7N28 - chains A and M of the 14 polymer chains in the assembly; structure by electron microscopy, 4.20 A resolution (low resolution: residue-level contacts below are approximate; hydrogen-bond / salt-bridge calls are withheld).

Chain A:
Protein: Envelope glycoprotein gp120
Source organism: Human immunodeficiency virus 1
UniProtKB: I6NF57 (I6NF57_9HIV1); the construct lacks a stretch of the UniProt sequence and is renumbered around it, so the offset changes along the chain: 31-136 = UniProt 30-135; 137-188 = UniProt 137-188; 190-309 = UniProt 189-308; 312-321 = UniProt 309-318; 5 more segments
Sequence (478 residues; numbered 31 to 513 plus 5 insertion-coded residues; 10 numbers in that range are skipped by the numbering (no residue carries them; nothing is unmodelled there); the number before each row is that of its first residue; a row labelled like 459A-459B holds insertion residues (459A, then the next letters in order)):
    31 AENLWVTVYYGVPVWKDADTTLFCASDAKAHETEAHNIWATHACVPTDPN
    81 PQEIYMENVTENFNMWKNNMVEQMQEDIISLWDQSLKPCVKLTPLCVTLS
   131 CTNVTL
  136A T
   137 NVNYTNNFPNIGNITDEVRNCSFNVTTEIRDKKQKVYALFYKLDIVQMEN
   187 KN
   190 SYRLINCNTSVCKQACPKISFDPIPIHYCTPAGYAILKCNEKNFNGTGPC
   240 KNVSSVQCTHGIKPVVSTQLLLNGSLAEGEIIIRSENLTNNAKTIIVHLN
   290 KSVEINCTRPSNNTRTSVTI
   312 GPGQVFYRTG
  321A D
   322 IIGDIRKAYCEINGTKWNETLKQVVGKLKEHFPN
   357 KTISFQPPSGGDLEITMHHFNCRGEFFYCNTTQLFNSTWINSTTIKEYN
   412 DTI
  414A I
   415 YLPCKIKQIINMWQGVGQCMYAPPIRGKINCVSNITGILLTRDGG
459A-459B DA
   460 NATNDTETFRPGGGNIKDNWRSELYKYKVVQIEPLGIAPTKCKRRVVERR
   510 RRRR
Not modelled in the structure: 508-513
Construct notes: conflict Ala-31 (Ser30 in I6NF57), Glu-32 (Asp31 in I6NF57), Pro-124 (His123 in I6NF57), Leu-179 (Thr in I6NF57), Cys-201 (Ile200 in I6NF57), Thr-358 (Lys355 in I6NF57), Thr-400 (Gly397 in I6NF57), Cys-433 (Ala425 in I6NF57), Cys-501 (Ala495 in I6NF57), Arg-509 (Glu503 in I6NF57), Arg-510 (Lys504 in I6NF57); expression tag (512-513)
Cystine bridges: Cys-54/Cys-74, Cys-119/Cys-205, Cys-126/Cys-196, Cys-131/Cys-157, Cys-201/Cys-433, Cys-218/Cys-247, Cys-228/Cys-239, Cys-296/Cys-331, Cys-378/Cys-445, Cys-385/Cys-418
Covalently attached groups: N-acetylglucosamine (NAG) linked to Asn-88, Asn-133, Asn-149, Asn-156, Asn-160, Asn-197, Asn-234, Asn-241, Asn-289, Asn-295, Asn-301, Asn-334, Asn-339, Asn-355, Asn-386, Asn-392, Asn-405, Asn-448; glycan linked to Asn-262, Asn-276
Reported in the primary citation:
  - mutagenesis - N160A, T162A: abolished binding to CAP45
  - mutagenesis - R166A, K169E: decreased binding to CAP45
  - mutagenesis - I165L, K171R: decreased binding to 1157ipd3N4

Chain M:
Protein: Envelope glycoprotein gp41
Source organism: Human immunodeficiency virus 1
UniProtKB: I6NF57 (I6NF57_9HIV1); residues 512-664 here correspond to UniProt positions 506-658 (UniProt number = residue number - 6)
Sequence (170 residues; each row starts with the number of its first residue):
   512 AVGIGAMIFGFLGAAGSTMGAASNTLTVQARQLLSGIVQQQSNLPRAPEA
   562 QQHLLQLTVWGIKQLQARVLAVERYLEVQKFLGLWGCSGKIICCTAVPWN
   612 STWSNKSFEQIWNNMTWIEWEREISNYTSQIYDILTESQFQQDINEVDLL
   662 ELDGSAPTKAKRRVVQREKR
Not modelled in the structure: 512-518, 557-563, 662-681
Construct notes: conflict Asn-535 (Ile529 in I6NF57), Pro-556 (Leu550 in I6NF57), Pro-559 (Ile553 in I6NF57), Glu-588 (Lys582 in I6NF57), Val-589 (Asp583 in I6NF57), Cys-605 (Thr599 in I6NF57), Phe-651 (Asn645 in I6NF57), Ile-655 (Arg649 in I6NF57), Val-658 (Lys652 in I6NF57); expression tag (665-681)
Cystine bridges: Cys-598/Cys-604
Covalently attached groups: N-acetylglucosamine (NAG) linked to Asn-611, Asn-616, Asn-625, Asn-637

Chain A / chain M interface:
Pairs across the interface (5; chain A residue first):
  Lys-500(A) with Val-658(M); Asp-659(M); Leu-660(M); Leu-661(M)
  Cys-501(A) with Val-658(M)
Also at the interface, not in a pair above, chain A (4 interface residues in all): Thr-499, Lys-502

In short:
Chain A and chain M each contribute 4 residues to their interface. Covalently linked N-acetylglucosamine: at
Asn-88(A), Asn-133(A), Asn-149(A), Asn-156(A), Asn-160(A) and Asn-197(A) and 12 more. The paper reports that
N160A and T162A of chain A abolish binding to CAP45; R166A and K169E of chain A reduce binding to CAP45; 6
substitutions were tested in all.
Chain A is Envelope glycoprotein gp120 and chain M is Envelope glycoprotein gp41, both from Human
immunodeficiency virus 1; the structure, Cryo-EM structure of broadly neutralizing V2-apex-targeting antibody
J033 in complex with HIV-1 Env, was determined by electron microscopy (same publication as 7MXD).
